Entry 5NV3 (electron microscopy, 3.39 A resolution); this record covers chains A and L of the 16 polymer chains in the assembly.

Chain A:
Protein: Ribulose bisphosphate carboxylase large chain
From: Rhodobacter sphaeroides
Notes: EC 4.1.1.39; fragment: RbcL
UniProt: P27997 (RBL1_RHOSH); residue numbers follow UniProt; this construct covers 13-479
Sequence (467 residues; numbered 13 to 479; the number before each row is that of its first residue):
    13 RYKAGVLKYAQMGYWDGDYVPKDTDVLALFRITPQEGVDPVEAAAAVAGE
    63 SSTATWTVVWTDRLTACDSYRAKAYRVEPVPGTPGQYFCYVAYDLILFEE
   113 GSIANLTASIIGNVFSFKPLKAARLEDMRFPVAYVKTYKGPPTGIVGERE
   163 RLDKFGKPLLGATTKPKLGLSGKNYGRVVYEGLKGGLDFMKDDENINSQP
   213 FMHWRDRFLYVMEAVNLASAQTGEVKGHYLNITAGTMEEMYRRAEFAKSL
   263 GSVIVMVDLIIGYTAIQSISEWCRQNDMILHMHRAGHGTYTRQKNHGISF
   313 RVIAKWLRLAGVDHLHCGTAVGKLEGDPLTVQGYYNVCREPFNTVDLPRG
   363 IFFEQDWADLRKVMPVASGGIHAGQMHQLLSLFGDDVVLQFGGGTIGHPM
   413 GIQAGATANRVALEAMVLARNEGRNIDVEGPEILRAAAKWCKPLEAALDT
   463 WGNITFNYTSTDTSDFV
Modified residues: Lys-203 (lysine nz-carboxylic acid; KCX)
Metal / ion sites: Mg2+: Lys-203, Asp-205, Glu-206 (together with 2-carboxyarabinitol-1,5-diphosphate)
Ligand contacts:
  - 2-carboxyarabinitol-1,5-diphosphate (CAP), molecule 1: Glu-62, Thr-67, Trp-68, Asn-125
  - 2-carboxyarabinitol-1,5-diphosphate (CAP), molecule 2: Thr-175, Lys-177, Lys-179, Lys-203, Asp-205, Glu-206, His-295, Arg-296, His-299, His-328, Lys-335, Leu-336, Ser-380, Gly-381, Gly-382, Gln-402, Phe-403, Gly-404, Gly-405
Curated features (UniProtKB/Swiss-Prot):
  - active site (Proton acceptor): Lys-177, His-295
  - binding site (substrate): Asn-125, Thr-175, Lys-179, Arg-296, His-328, Ser-380
  - binding site (Mg(2+)): Lys-203, Asp-205, Glu-206
  - site: Lys-335 (Transition state stabilizer)
  - modified residue: Lys-203 (N6-carboxylysine)
  - mutagenesis: Leu-341 (L341M: Increases KM for CO(2), decreases KM for ribulose 1,5-bisphosphate)

Chain L:
Protein: Ribulose bisphosphate carboxylase small chain 1
From: Rhodobacter sphaeroides
Notes: EC 4.1.1.39
UniProt: P27998 (RBS1_RHOSH); numbering as in UniProt (aligned over 1-129)
Sequence (129 residues; each row starts with the number of its first residue):
     1 MRITQGCFSFLPDLTDEQISAQVDYCLGRGWAVSLEHTDDPHPRNTYWEM
    51 WGMPMFDLRDPKGVMIELDECRKAWPGRYIRINAFDSTRGFETVTMSFIV
   101 NRPEVEPSLRMERTEVDGRSIRYTHSIVR

How chain A and chain L interact:
Pairs across the interface (21; chain A residue first):
  Gly-181(A) with Glu-92(L)
  Ser-183(A) with Glu-92(L), hydrogen bond (side chain-backbone)
  Lys-185(A) with Thr-46(L); Tyr-47(L), hydrogen bond (backbone-side chain); Val-94(L)
  Asn-186(A) with Phe-85(L); Glu-92(L), hydrogen bond (side chain-backbone)
  Gly-188(A) with Tyr-47(L)
  Arg-189(A) with Tyr-47(L); Met-50(L)
  Tyr-192(A) with Glu-49(L), hydrogen bond
  Lys-196(A) with Glu-49(L), salt bridge
  Tyr-222(A) with Thr-46(L); Tyr-47(L), hydrogen bond (backbone-side chain)
  Glu-225(A) with Arg-44(L); Asn-45(L); Thr-46(L), hydrogen bond
  Ala-226(A) with Tyr-47(L), hydrophobic
  Leu-229(A) with Asn-45(L)
  Gln-233(A) with Glu-49(L), hydrogen bond
  Met-412(A) with Met-53(L)
Other interface residues (no listed pair), chain A (17 interface residues in all): Gly-184, Pro-411, Gln-415

Overview:
17 residues of chain A and 10 residues of chain L are in contact; the contacts include 7 hydrogen bonds and 1
salt bridge. Polar pairs include Lys-196(A)/Glu-49(L), Ser-183(A)/Glu-92(L) and Lys-185(A)/Tyr-47(L). Bound to
chain A: 2-carboxyarabinitol-1,5-diphosphate.
Here chain A is Ribulose bisphosphate carboxylase large chain and chain L is Ribulose bisphosphate carboxylase
small chain 1, both from Rhodobacter sphaeroides. Entry 5NV3 (Structure of Rubisco from Rhodobacter
sphaeroides in complex with CABP) was determined by electron microscopy.
